Entry 3QAV (X-ray diffraction, 2.10 A resolution); this record covers chain A.

[Chain A]
Molecule: Rho-class glutathione S-transferase
Organism: Laternula elliptica
Notes: EC 2.5.1.18
UniProtKB: B9VX79 (B9VX79_9BIVA); numbering as in UniProt (aligned over 1-223)
Sequence (243 residues; each row starts with the number of its first residue; numbers below 1 keep their minus sign (Met-19 is residue -19)):
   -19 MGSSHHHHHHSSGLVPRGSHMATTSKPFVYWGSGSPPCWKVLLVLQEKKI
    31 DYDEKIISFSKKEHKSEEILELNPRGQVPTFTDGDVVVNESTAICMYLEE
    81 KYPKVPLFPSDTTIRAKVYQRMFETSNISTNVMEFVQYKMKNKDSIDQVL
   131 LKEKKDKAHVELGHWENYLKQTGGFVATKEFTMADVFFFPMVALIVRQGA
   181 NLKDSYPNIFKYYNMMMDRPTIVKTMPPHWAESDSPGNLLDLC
Not modelled in the structure: -19 to 4
Construct notes: expression tag (-19 to 0)
From the paper describing this entry:
  - contacts within the chain: Arg177-Ser213 (hydrogen bond)
  - self-association interface (contacts with another copy of this molecule); pairs are residue here / residue on that copy: Arg55-Glu104, Arg55-Glu141, Met76-Met76, Glu80-Arg95 (salt bridge), Glu80-Tyr99 (hydrogen bond)

[Summary]
From the paper: a self-association interface involving Arg55, Met76 and Glu80 among others; contacts within
the chain involving Ser213 and Arg177.
Chain A is Rho-class glutathione S-transferase (Laternula elliptica); the structure, Crystal structure of a
glutathione S-transferase from Antarctic clam Laternula elliptica, was determined by X-ray diffraction (same
publication as 3QAW).
